7ZEL - chains A and B; structure by electron microscopy, 2.80 A resolution.

# Chain A (and B)
Name: Schlafen family member 11
Source organism: Homo sapiens
Notes: EC 3.6.-.-; chain B of this document is another copy of the same molecule, construct and numbering; everything in this record applies to it too
Reference sequence: Q7Z7L1 (SLN11_HUMAN); residue numbers follow UniProt; this construct covers 1-901
Chain sequence (929 residues; numbered -27 to 901; the number before each row is that of its first residue; numbers below 1 keep their minus sign (Met-27 is residue -27)):
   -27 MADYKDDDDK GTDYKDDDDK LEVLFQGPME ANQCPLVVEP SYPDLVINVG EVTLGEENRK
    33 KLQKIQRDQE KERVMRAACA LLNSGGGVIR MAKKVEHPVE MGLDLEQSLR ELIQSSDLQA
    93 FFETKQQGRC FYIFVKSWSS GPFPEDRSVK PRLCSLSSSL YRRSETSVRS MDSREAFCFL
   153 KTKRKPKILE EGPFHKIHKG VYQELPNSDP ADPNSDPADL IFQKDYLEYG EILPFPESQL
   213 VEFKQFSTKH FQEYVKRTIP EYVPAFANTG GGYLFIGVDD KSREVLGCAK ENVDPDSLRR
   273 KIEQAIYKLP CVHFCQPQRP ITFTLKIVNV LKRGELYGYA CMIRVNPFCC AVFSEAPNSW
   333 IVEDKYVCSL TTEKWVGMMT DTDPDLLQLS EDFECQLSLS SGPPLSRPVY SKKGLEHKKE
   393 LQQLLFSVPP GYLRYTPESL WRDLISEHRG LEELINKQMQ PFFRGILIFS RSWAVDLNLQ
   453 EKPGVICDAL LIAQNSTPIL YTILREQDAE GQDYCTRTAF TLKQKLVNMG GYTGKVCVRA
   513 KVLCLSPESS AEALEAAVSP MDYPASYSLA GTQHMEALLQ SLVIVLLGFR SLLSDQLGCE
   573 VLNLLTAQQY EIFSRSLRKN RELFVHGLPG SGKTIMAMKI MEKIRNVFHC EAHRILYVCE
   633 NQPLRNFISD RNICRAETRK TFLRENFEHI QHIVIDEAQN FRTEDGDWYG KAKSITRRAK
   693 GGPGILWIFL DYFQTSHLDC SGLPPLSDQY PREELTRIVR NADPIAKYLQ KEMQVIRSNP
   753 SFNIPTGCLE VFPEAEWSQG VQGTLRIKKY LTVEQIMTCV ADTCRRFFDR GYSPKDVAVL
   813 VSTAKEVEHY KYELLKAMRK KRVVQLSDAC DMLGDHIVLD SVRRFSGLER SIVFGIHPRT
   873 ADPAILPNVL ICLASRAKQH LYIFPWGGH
Disordered / not traced: -27 to 6, 159-187, 354-380, 520-529, 900-901
Differences from the reference sequence: initiating methionine (-27); expression tag (-26 to 0)
Metal / ion sites: Mg2+: Glu209, Glu214; Zn2+: His285, Cys287, Cys321
UniProt features mapped onto this chain:
  - active site: Lys216
  - binding site (Mg(2+)): Glu209, Glu214
  - binding site (Zn(2+)): His285, Cys287, Cys321, Cys322
  - binding site (ATP): Gly599 to Thr606
Reported in the primary citation:
  - Zn2+ coordination: His285, Cys287, Cys321, Cys322
  - self-association interface (contacts with another copy of this molecule); pairs are residue here / residue on that copy: Arg590-Glu726 (salt bridge), Lys591-Glu725, Glu78, Gln79, Arg82, Ser88, Arg134, Thr138, Ser139, Arg141, Glu147
  - Mg2+ coordination: Glu209, Glu214
  - catalytic residues: Glu209, Glu214, Lys216
  - mutagenesis - E209A, E214A, K216A: abolished catalytic activity
  - mutagenesis - D252A: increased catalytic activity
  - mutagenesis - Y234A, K652D: unchanged catalytic activity
  - mutagenesis - K591D/Y722A: unchanged catalytic activity on tRNA
  - mutagenesis - R82D/K591D/Y722A: abolished catalytic activity on tRNA
  - contacts within the chain: Ser444-Arg802
  - post-translational modification sites: Ser219, Thr230, Ser753 (citing earlier work)
  - mutagenesis - K652D: abolished binding to ssDNA
  - mutagenesis - S753D: decreased binding to ssDNA

# Chain A / chain B interface
Pairs across the interface - 64 pairs, chain A then chain B:
  Glu29(A) - Lys253(B)
  His69(A) - Arg255(B)
  Pro70(A) - Pro208(B)
  Pro70(A) - Arg255(B)  hydrogen bond (backbone-side chain)
  Glu72(A) - Glu209(B)
  Leu75(A) - Thr138(B)
  Glu78(A) - Ser136(B)
  Glu78(A) - Glu137(B)
  Glu78(A) - Thr138(B)  hydrogen bond
  Glu78(A) - Ser139(B)
  Gln79(A) - Arg141(B)  hydrogen bond
  Arg82(A) - Ser136(B)  hydrogen bond
  Arg82(A) - Ser139(B)  hydrogen bond
  Arg82(A) - Arg141(B)
  Ser87(A) - Arg134(B)  hydrogen bond
  Ser87(A) - Glu147(B)
  Ser88(A) - Arg134(B)  hydrogen bond
  Ser88(A) - Ser136(B)  hydrogen bond (backbone-side chain)
  Ser88(A) - Arg141(B)
  Ser88(A) - Glu147(B)  hydrogen bond
  Asp89(A) - Arg134(B)
  Leu90(A) - Ser136(B)
  Gln91(A) - Gln211(B)
  Val121(A) - Val121(B)  hydrophobic
  Arg134(A) - Ser87(B)  hydrogen bond
  Arg134(A) - Ser88(B)  hydrogen bond
  Arg134(A) - Asp89(B)
  Ser136(A) - Glu78(B)
  Ser136(A) - Arg82(B)  hydrogen bond (backbone-side chain)
  Ser136(A) - Ser88(B)  hydrogen bond (side chain-backbone)
  Glu137(A) - Glu78(B)
  Thr138(A) - Leu75(B)
  Thr138(A) - Glu78(B)  hydrogen bond
  Ser139(A) - Glu78(B)
  Ser139(A) - Arg82(B)  hydrogen bond
  Arg141(A) - Gln79(B)  hydrogen bond
  Arg141(A) - Arg82(B)
  Arg141(A) - Ser88(B)
  Arg146(A) - Arg146(B)
  Glu147(A) - Ser87(B)
  Glu147(A) - Ser88(B)  hydrogen bond
  Pro208(A) - Pro70(B)
  Glu209(A) - Glu72(B)
  Gln211(A) - Gln91(B)
  Lys253(A) - Glu29(B)
  Arg255(A) - His69(B)
  Arg590(A) - Tyr722(B)
  Arg590(A) - Glu726(B)  salt bridge
  Lys591(A) - Tyr722(B)
  Lys591(A) - Pro723(B)
  Lys591(A) - Arg724(B)  hydrogen bond (backbone-backbone)
  Lys591(A) - Glu725(B)
  Asn592(A) - Pro723(B)
  Arg593(A) - Tyr722(B)  hydrogen bond
  Pro695(A) - Ser719(B)
  Ser719(A) - Pro695(B)
  Tyr722(A) - Arg590(B)
  Tyr722(A) - Lys591(B)
  Tyr722(A) - Arg593(B)  hydrogen bond
  Pro723(A) - Lys591(B)
  Pro723(A) - Asn592(B)
  Pro723(A) - Pro723(B)  hydrophobic
  Arg724(A) - Lys591(B)  hydrogen bond (backbone-backbone)
  Glu725(A) - Lys591(B)
Interface residues without a listed pair, chain A (43 interface residues in all): Lys32, Val71, Thr96, Pro206, Asp720, Glu726
Interface residues without a listed pair, chain B (41 interface residues in all): Val71, Leu90, Thr96, Pro206

# In short
The interface between chain A and chain B involves 43 residues on one side and 41 on the other, with 21
hydrogen bonds and 1 salt bridge. Among the polar pairs are Arg590(A)-Glu726(B), Pro70(A)-Arg255(B) and
Glu78(A)-Thr138(B). From the paper: catalytic residues Glu209(A), Glu214(A) and Lys216(A); E209A, E214A and
K216A of chain A abolish catalytic activity; 9 substitutions were tested in all.
Both chains are Schlafen family member 11 (Homo sapiens). Entry 7ZEL (Human SLFN11 dimer apoenzyme) was
determined by electron microscopy together with 7ZEP and 7ZES from the same study.
